Entry 4DR6 (X-ray diffraction, 3.30 A resolution); this record covers chains A and H of the 25 polymer chains in the assembly.

[Chain A]
Molecule: 16S rRNA
Organism: Thermus thermophilus
Sequence (1522 nucleotides; each row starts with the number of its first residue; note: 42 numbers in that range are skipped by the numbering (no residue carries them; nothing is unmodelled there); a row labelled like 190A-190L holds insertion residues (190A, then the next letters in order); numbering starts at 0):
     0 UUUGUUGGAGAGUUUGAUCCUGGCUCAGGGUGAACGCUGGCGGCGUGCCU
    50 AAGACAUGCAAGUCGUGCGGG
    73 CCGCGGGGUUUU
    88 ACUCCG
    95 UGGUC
   101 AGCGGCGGACGGGUGAGUAACGCGUGGGU
  129A G
   130 ACCUACCCGGAAGAGGGGGACAACCCGGGGAAACUCGGGCUAAUCCCCCA
   180 UGUGGACCCGC
190A-190L CCCUUGGGGUGU
   191 GUCCAAAGGGCUUU
   216 GCCCGCUUCCGGAUGGGCCCGCGUCCCAUCAGCUAGUUGGUGGGGUAAUG
   266 GCCCACCAAGGCGACGACGGGUAGCCGGUCUGAGAGGAUGGCCGGCCACA
   316 GGGGCACUGAGACACGGGCCCCACUCCUACGGGAGGCAGCAGUUAGGAAU
   366 CUUCCGCAAUGGGCGCAAGCCUGACGGAGCGACGCCGCUUGGAGGAAGAA
   416 GCCCUUCGGGGUGUAAACUCCUGAA
   442 CCCGGGACGAAACCCCCGACGA
   474 GGGGACUGACGGUACCGGG
   494 GUAAUAGCGCCGGCCAACUCCGUGCCAGCAGCCGCGGUAAUACGGAGGGC
   544 GCGAGCGUUACCCGGAUUCACUGGGCGUAAAGGGCGUGUAGGCGGCCUGG
   594 GGCGUCCCAUGUGAAAGACCACGGCUCAACCGUGGGGGAGCGUGGGAUAC
   644 GCUCAGGCUAGACGGUGGGAGAGGGUGGUGGAAUUCCCGGAGUAGCGGUG
   694 AAAUGCGCAGAUACCGGGAGGAACGCCGAUGGCGAAGGCAGCCACCUGGU
   744 CCACCCGUGACGCUGAGGCGCGAAAGCGUGGGGAGCAAACCGGAUUAGAU
   794 ACCCGGGUAGUCCACGCCCUAAACGAUGCGCGCUAGGUCUCUGGGUCU
   848 CCUGGGGGCCGAAGCUAACGCGUUAAGCGCGCCGCCUGGGGAGUACGGCC
   898 GCAAGGCUGAAACUCAAAGGAAUUGACGGGGGCCCGCACAAGCGGUGGAG
   948 CAUGUGGUUUAAUUCGAAGXAACGCGAAGAACCUUACCAGGCCUUGACAU
   998 GCUAGG
 1003A G
  1004 AACCCGGGUGAAAGCCUGGGGUGCCCC
1030A-1030D GCGA
  1031 GGGGAGCCCUAGCACAGGUGCUGCAUGGCCGUCGUCAGCUCGUGCCGUGA
  1081 GGUGUUGGGUUAAGUCCCGCAACGAGCGCAACCCCCGCCGUUAGUUGCCA
  1131 GCGGUUCGGCCGGGCACUCUAACGGGACUGCCCGCGAAA
  1171 GCGGGAGGAAGGAGGGGACGACGUCUGGUCAGCAUGGCCCUUACGGCCUG
  1221 GGCGACACACGUGCUACAAUGCCCACUACAAAGCGAUGCCACCCGGCAAC
  1271 GGGGAGCUAAUCGCAAAAAGGUGGGCCCAGUUCGGAUUGGGGUCUGCAAC
  1321 CCGACCCCAUGAAGCCGGAAUCGCUAGUAAUCGCGGAUCAG
 1361A C
  1362 CAUGCCGCGGUGAAUACGUUCCCGGGCCUUGUACACACXGCCXGUXACGC
  1412 CAUGGGAGCGGGCUCUACCCGAAGUCGCCGGG
  1446 AGCCUACGGG
  1459 CAGGCGCCGAGGGUAGGGCCCGUGACUGGGGCGAAGUCGUAACAAGGUAG
  1509 CUGUACCGGAAGGUGCGGCUGGAUCCACUCCUUUCU
Disordered / not traced: 0-4, 1542-1544
Differences from the reference sequence: conflict C1534 (A2157 in M26923.1), A1535 (C2158 in M26923.1)
Modified positions: PSU (pseudouridine-5'-monophosphate) at position 516, 7MG (7N-methyl-8-hydroguanosine-5'-monophosphate) at position 527, M2G (N2-dimethylguanosine-5'-monophosphate) at position 966, 5MC (5-methylcytidine-5'-monophosphate) at position 967, 2MG (2N-methylguanosine-5'-monophosphate) at position 1207, 5MC (5-methylcytidine-5'-monophosphate) at position 1400, 4OC (4n,o2'-methylcytidine-5'-monophosphate) at position 1402, 5MC (5-methylcytidine-5'-monophosphate) at position 1404, 5MC (5-methylcytidine-5'-monophosphate) at position 1407, UR3 (3-methyluridine-5'-monophoshate) at position 1498, MA6 (6N-dimethyladenosine-5'-monophoshate) at position 1518, MA6 (6N-dimethyladenosine-5'-monophoshate) at position 1519, PSU (pseudouridine-5'-monophosphate) at position 1540, PSU (pseudouridine-5'-monophosphate) at position 1541
Metal / ion sites: Mg2+ site 1 near U5 (its only coordinating residue here); Mg2+ site 2 near G21 (its only coordinating residue here); Mg2+ site 3: C48, G115; Mg2+ site 4 near A53 (its only coordinating residue here); Mg2+ site 5: C58, U387; Mg2+ site 6 near A59 (its only coordinating residue here); Mg2+ site 7 near G61 (its only coordinating residue here); Mg2+ site 8 near U65 (its only coordinating residue here); Mg2+ site 9 near G107 (its only coordinating residue here); Mg2+ site 10 near A109 (its only coordinating residue here); Mg2+ site 11 near G111 (its only coordinating residue here); Mg2+ site 12 near G113 (its only coordinating residue here); 112 more Mg2+ sites not listed
Residues lining bound ligands: streptomycin (SRY): U12, U13, U14, C526, 7MG_527, C912, A913, A914, A915, C1490, G1491
What the authors report for this chain:
  - binding site for streptomycin: U14, C526, 7MG_527, A914, C1490, G1491
  - conformationally variable residues (loop rearrangement, side-chain flip): G530, A1408, C1409, A1492, A1493, G1516 to G1520

[Chain H]
Protein: 30S ribosomal protein S8
Organism: Thermus thermophilus
UniProtKB: Q5SHQ2 (RS8_THET8); residues 1-138 here = UniProt positions 1-138
Amino-acid sequence (138 residues; row label = number of the first residue in the row):
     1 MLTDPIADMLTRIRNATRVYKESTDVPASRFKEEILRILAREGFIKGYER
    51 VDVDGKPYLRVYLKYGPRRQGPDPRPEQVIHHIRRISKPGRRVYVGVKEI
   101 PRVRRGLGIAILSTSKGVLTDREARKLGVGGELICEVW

[Interface between chain A and chain H]
Contacting residue pairs (73):
  C564(A) - Arg91(H)  hydrogen bond to the sugar
  C586(A) - Pro89(H)  phosphate contact
  C586(A) - Gly90(H)  sugar contact
  G587(A) - Met1(H)  phosphate contact
  G587(A) - Thr3(H)  sugar contact
  G587(A) - Pro89(H)  phosphate contact
  G587(A) - Arg92(H)  salt bridge to the phosphate
  G588(A) - Met1(H)  sugar contact
  G588(A) - Leu2(H)  sugar contact
  G588(A) - Pro5(H)  phosphate contact
  C589(A) - Pro5(H)  phosphate contact
  C589(A) - Ala28(H)  phosphate contact
  C589(A) - Ser29(H)  phosphate contact
  C590(A) - Ser29(H)  phosphate contact
  C590(A) - Arg30(H)  hydrogen bond to the phosphate
  U591(A) - Arg30(H)  salt bridge to the phosphate
  G597(A) - Tyr94(H)  hydrogen bond to the base
  U598(A) - Tyr94(H)  phosphate contact
  C599(A) - Val95(H)  sugar contact
  C599(A) - Gly96(H)  phosphate contact
  C599(A) - Ser115(H)  base contact
  C599(A) - Val129(H)  sugar contact
  C599(A) - Gly130(H)  hydrogen bond to the sugar
  C599(A) - Gly131(H)  sugar contact
  C600(A) - Gly96(H)  phosphate contact
  C600(A) - Val97(H)  hydrogen bond to the phosphate
  C600(A) - Gly128(H)  sugar contact
  G631(A) - Lys98(H)  salt bridge to the phosphate
  A640(A) - Ser115(H)  hydrogen bond to the sugar
  U641(A) - Ser115(H)  sugar contact
  A642(A) - Phe31(H)  sugar contact
  A642(A) - Ser113(H)  hydrogen bond to the base
  A642(A) - Thr114(H)  hydrogen bond to the base
  A642(A) - Ser115(H)  base contact
  A642(A) - Val118(H)  sugar contact
  C643(A) - Phe31(H)  sugar contact
  C643(A) - Ser113(H)  hydrogen bond to the sugar
  C643(A) - Glu132(H)  hydrogen bond to the sugar
  G644(A) - Arg92(H)  sugar contact
  U652(A) - Lys56(H)  hydrogen bond to the phosphate
  A653(A) - Lys56(H)  salt bridge to the phosphate
  A653(A) - Pro57(H)  base contact
  G654(A) - Met1(H)  sugar contact
  G823(A) - Thr3(H)  base contact
  C824(A) - Met1(H)  sugar contact
  G825(A) - Leu2(H)  sugar contact
  G825(A) - Asp8(H)  hydrogen bond to the sugar
  G825(A) - Thr11(H)  base contact
  G825(A) - Arg12(H)  hydrogen bond to the sugar
  C826(A) - Arg12(H)  sugar contact
  C826(A) - Asn15(H)  hydrogen bond to the base
  U827(A) - Asn15(H)  sugar contact
  U827(A) - Val19(H)  sugar contact
  A828(A) - Lys21(H)  salt bridge to the phosphate
  A859(A) - Val19(H)  base contact
  A860(A) - Arg18(H)  sugar contact
  A860(A) - Arg75(H)  hydrogen bond to the phosphate
  G861(A) - Arg75(H)  salt bridge to the phosphate
  G874(A) - Asn15(H)  base contact
  C875(A) - Thr11(H)  base contact
  C875(A) - Arg14(H)  hydrogen bond to the sugar
  C875(A) - Asn15(H)  hydrogen bond to the sugar
  G876(A) - Ala7(H)  sugar contact
  G876(A) - Thr11(H)  hydrogen bond to the sugar
  G876(A) - Arg14(H)  phosphate contact
  C877(A) - Thr3(H)  hydrogen bond to the sugar
  C877(A) - Asp4(H)  sugar contact
  C877(A) - Lys88(H)  salt bridge to the phosphate
  C877(A) - Pro89(H)  sugar contact
  G878(A) - Thr3(H)  sugar contact
  G878(A) - Lys88(H)  phosphate contact
  G878(A) - Pro89(H)  phosphate contact
  C879(A) - Gly90(H)  phosphate contact
Also at the interface, not in a pair above, chain A (38 interface residues in all): A632, A753, G755
Also at the interface, not in a pair above, chain H (44 interface residues in all): Lys32, Arg85, Lys116, Gly117

[In short]
Chain A and chain H form an interface of 38 and 44 residues respectively; the contacts include 19 hydrogen
bonds and 7 salt bridges. Polar contacts include G597(A)-Tyr94(H), A642(A)-Ser113(H) and A642(A)-Thr114(H).
The paper reports a binding site for streptomycin at U14(A), C526(A) and 7MG_527(A) among others;
conformational variability at G530(A), A1408(A) and C1409(A) among others.
Here chain A is 16S rRNA and chain H is 30S ribosomal protein S8, both from Thermus thermophilus. Entry 4DR6
(Crystal structure of the Thermus thermophilus (HB8) 30S ribosomal subunit with codon, near-cognate transfer
RNA anticodon ...) was determined by X-ray diffraction together with 4DR1, 4DR2, 4DR3, 4DR4, 4DR5 and 4DR7
from the same study.
